PDB entry 6XKZ | electron microscopy, 7.20 A resolution (low resolution: residue-level contacts below are approximate; hydrogen-bond / salt-bridge calls are withheld) | chains C and D of the 9 polymer chains in the assembly

# Chain C
Name: Cytochrome b
Source organism: Rhodobacter capsulatus (strain ATCC BAA-309 / NBRC 16581 / SB1003)
Reference sequence: D5ANZ3 (CYB_RHOCB); numbering as in UniProt (aligned over 1-437)
Chain sequence (437 residues; numbered 1 to 437; the number before each row is that of its first residue):
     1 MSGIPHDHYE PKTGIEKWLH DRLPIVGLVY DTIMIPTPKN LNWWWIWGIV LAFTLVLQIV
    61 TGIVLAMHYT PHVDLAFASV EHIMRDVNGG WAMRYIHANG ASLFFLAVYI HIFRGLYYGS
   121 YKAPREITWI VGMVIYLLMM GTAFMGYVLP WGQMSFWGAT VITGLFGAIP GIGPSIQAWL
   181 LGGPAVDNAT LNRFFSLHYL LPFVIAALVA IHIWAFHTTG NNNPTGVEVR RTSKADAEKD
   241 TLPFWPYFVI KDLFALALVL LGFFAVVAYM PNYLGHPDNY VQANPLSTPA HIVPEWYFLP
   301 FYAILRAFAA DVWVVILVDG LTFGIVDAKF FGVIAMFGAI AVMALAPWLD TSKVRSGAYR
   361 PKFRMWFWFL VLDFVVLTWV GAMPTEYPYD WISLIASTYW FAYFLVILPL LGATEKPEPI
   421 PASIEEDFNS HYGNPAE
Unresolved in the structure: 1, 233-236, 429-437
Swiss-Prot annotation at these positions:
  - binding site (heme b): His97, His111, His198, His212
  - mutagenesis: Phe144 (F144L/S: Loss of binding affinity for ubiquinone and ubiquinol)
Ion coordination: heme c Fe site 1: His97, His198; heme c Fe site 2: His111, His212
Ligand contacts:
  - heme c (HEC), molecule 1: Trp45, Gly48, Ile49, Leu51, Ala52, Phe104, His111, Ile112, Arg114, Ser120, Arg125, Thr128, Trp129, Gly132, Met133, Ile135, Tyr136, Val209, His212, Phe216, Thr219, Gly220, Asn221, Asn222
  - heme c (HEC), molecule 2: Leu55, Gln58, Ile59, Gly62, Ile63, Leu65, Ala66, Tyr69, Arg94, His97, Ala98, Ala101, Phe104, Met139, Thr142, Ala143, Gly146, Tyr147, Leu149, Pro150, Phe195, His198, Tyr199, Pro202, Ile205, Asn279, Tyr297

# Chain D
Name: Cytochrome c1
Source organism: Rhodobacter capsulatus (strain ATCC BAA-309 / NBRC 16581 / SB1003)
Reference sequence: D5ANZ4 (CY1_RHOCB); residues -20 to 258 here correspond to UniProt positions 1-279 (UniProt number = residue number + 21)
Chain sequence (279 residues; numbered -20 to 258; the number before each row is that of its first residue; numbers below 1 keep their minus sign (Met-20 is residue -20)):
   -20 MKKLLISAVS ALVLGSGAAF ANSNVPDHAF SFEGIFGKYD QAQLRRGFQV YNEVCSACHG
    40 MKFVPIRTLA DDGGPQLDPT FVREYAAGLD TIIDKDSGEE RDRKETDMFP TRVGDGMGPD
   100 LSVMAKARAG FSGPAGSGMN QLFKGMGGPE YIYNYVIGFE ENPECAPEGI DGYYYNKTFQ
   160 IGGVPDTCKD AAGVKITHGS WARMPPPLVD DQVTYEDGTP ATVDQMAQDV SAFLMWAAEP
   220 KLVARKQMGL VAMVMLGLLS VMLYLTNKRL WAPYKGHKA
Unresolved in the structure: -20 to 4, 108-125, 258
Swiss-Prot annotation at these positions:
  - binding site (heme c): Cys34, Cys37, His38, Met183
Glycans and other covalent adducts: heme c (HEC) linked to Cys34, Cys37
Ion coordination: heme c Fe: His38, Met183
Ligand contacts: heme c (HEC): Val29, Val33, His38, Gly95, Met96, Gly97, Pro98, Leu100, Met103, Arg107, Tyr130, Ile131, Tyr134, Val135, Phe158, Ala181, Arg182, Met183, Pro184, Pro186, Leu187, Val209, Leu213

# Interface between chain C and chain D
Residue-residue contacts (44; chain C residue first):
  Phe77(C) with Phe42(D)
  Glu81(C) with Phe42(D)
  Arg85(C) with Phe42(D); Val43(D); Ala216(D); Lys220(D)
  Asp86(C) with Arg46(D)
  Trp91(C) with Lys220(D); Ala223(D); Arg224(D)
  Tyr95(C) with Lys105(D); Glu218(D)
  Leu242(C) with Tyr253(D)
  Pro246(C) with Leu249(D)
  Tyr247(C) with Leu249(D); Trp250(D)
  Phe248(C) with Trp250(D)
  Ile250(C) with Leu242(D)
  Lys251(C) with Asn246(D)
  Leu253(C) with Leu242(D)
  Phe254(C) with Ser239(D); Leu242(D)
  Ala257(C) with Ser239(D)
  Leu258(C) with Ser239(D)
  Leu261(C) with Met232(D); Leu235(D); Gly236(D)
  Phe264(C) with Met227(D)
  Ala268(C) with Arg224(D); Lys225(D); Gly228(D)
  Tyr269(C) with Ile14(D); Lys225(D); Gly228(D); Leu229(D); Met232(D)
  Pro277(C) with Lys105(D); Ala106(D); Arg107(D)
  Tyr280(C) with Val102(D); Lys105(D)
  Val281(C) with Ala106(D)
  Gln282(C) with Phe42(D)
  Phe428(C) with Lys257(D)
Also at the interface, not in a pair above, chain C (35 interface residues in all): Lys39, Ala78, Met84, Val87, Leu260, Ala265, Val267, Pro271, Asn272, Asp427
Also at the interface, not in a pair above, chain D (33 interface residues in all): Ser101, Ala217, Ala231, Leu238, Tyr243, Thr245

# In short
Chain C and chain D form an interface of 35 and 33 residues respectively. Chain C binds heme c. Heme c is
covalently linked to Cys34(D).
Chain C is Cytochrome b and chain D is Cytochrome c1, both from Rhodobacter capsulatus (strain ATCC BAA-309 /
NBRC 16581 / SB1003); the structure, R. capsulatus CIII2CIV tripartite super-complex, conformation B (SC-1B),
was determined by electron microscopy together with 6XI0, 6XKT, 6XKU, 6XKV, 6XKW and 6XKX from the same study.
